3W9F - chain A; structure by X-ray diffraction, 1.90 A resolution.

# Chain A
Name: Vanilloid receptor-related osmotically activated channel protein
Source organism: Gallus gallus
UniProtKB: Q9DFS3 (Q9DFS3_CHICK); residue numbers follow UniProt; this construct covers 133-382
Amino-acid sequence (260 residues; row label = number of the first residue in the row):
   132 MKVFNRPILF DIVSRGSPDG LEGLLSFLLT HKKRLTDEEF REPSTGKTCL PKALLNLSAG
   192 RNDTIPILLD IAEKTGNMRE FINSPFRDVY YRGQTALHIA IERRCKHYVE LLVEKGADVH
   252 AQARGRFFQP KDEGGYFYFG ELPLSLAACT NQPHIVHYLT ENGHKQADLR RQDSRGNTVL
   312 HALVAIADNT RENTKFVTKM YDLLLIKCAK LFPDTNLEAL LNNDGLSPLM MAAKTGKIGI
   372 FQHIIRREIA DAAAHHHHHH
Not modelled in the structure: 387-391
Differences from the reference sequence: expression tag (132, 383-391)
Small-molecule neighbours: D-myo-inositol-1,4,5-triphosphate (I3P): Arg235, Lys237, Asn282, Gln283, Pro284, His285, Ile286, Lys330

# Overview
Bound to chain A: D-myo-inositol-1,4,5-triphosphate.
Chain A is Vanilloid receptor-related osmotically activated channel protein (Gallus gallus); the structure,
Crystal structure of the ankyrin repeat domain of chicken TRPV4 in complex with IP3, was determined by X-ray
diffraction, deposited together with 3W9G.
